8FSD - chains C and D of the 4 polymer chains in the assembly; structure by X-ray diffraction, 1.49 A resolution.

[Chain C (and D)]
Protein: Serine hydroxymethyltransferase
Source organism: Glycine max
Notes: chain D of this document is another copy of the same molecule, construct and numbering; everything in this record applies to it too
Reference sequence: A0A0R0IK90 (A0A0R0IK90_SOYBN); residues 1-471 here correspond to UniProt positions 71-541 (UniProt number = residue number + 70)
Chain sequence (491 residues; numbered -19 to 471; the number before each row is that of its first residue; numbers below 1 keep their minus sign (Met-19 is residue -19)):
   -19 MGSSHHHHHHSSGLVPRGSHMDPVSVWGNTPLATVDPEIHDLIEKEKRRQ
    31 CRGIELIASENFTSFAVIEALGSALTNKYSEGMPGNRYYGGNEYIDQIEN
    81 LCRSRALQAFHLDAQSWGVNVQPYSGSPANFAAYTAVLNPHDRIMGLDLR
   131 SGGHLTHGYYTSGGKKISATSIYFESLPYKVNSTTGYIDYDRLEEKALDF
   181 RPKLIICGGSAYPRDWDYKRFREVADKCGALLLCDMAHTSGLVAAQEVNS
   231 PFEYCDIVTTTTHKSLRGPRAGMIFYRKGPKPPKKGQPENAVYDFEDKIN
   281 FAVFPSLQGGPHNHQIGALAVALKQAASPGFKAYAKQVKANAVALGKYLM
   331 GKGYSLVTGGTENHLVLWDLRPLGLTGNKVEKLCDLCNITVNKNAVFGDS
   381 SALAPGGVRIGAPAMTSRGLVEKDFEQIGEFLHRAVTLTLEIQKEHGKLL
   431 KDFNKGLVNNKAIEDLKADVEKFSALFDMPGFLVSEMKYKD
Disordered / not traced: -19 to -1 (chain D: -19 to -1, 380-382)
Construct notes: initiating methionine (-19); expression tag (-18 to 0); engineered mutation Arg130 (Pro200 in A0A0R0IK90)
Residues lining bound ligands:
  - 6S-folinic acid (FFO; N-[4-({[(6S)-2-amino-5-formyl-4-oxo-3,4,5,6,7,8-hexahydropteridin-6-yl]methyl}amino)benzoyl]-L-glutamic acid), molecule 1: Glu61, Tyr68, Tyr69, Phe281, Phe284, Pro285
  - 6S-folinic acid (FFO), molecule 2: Leu129, Gly132, Gly133, His134, Leu135, Tyr139, Lys145, Ile147, Ser190, Ala191, Asn372, Asn374, Ala382, Leu383, Arg389
  - N-pyridoxyl-glycine-5-monophosphate (PLG; N-glycine-[3-hydroxy-2-methyl-5-phosphonooxymethyl-pyridin-4-yl-methane]), molecule 1: Ser39, Ser105, Gly106, Ser107, Pro108, Asn110, His134, Thr136, His137, Gly189, Ser190, Asp215, Ala217, His218, Thr241, His243, Lys244, Arg389
  - N-pyridoxyl-glycine-5-monophosphate (PLG), molecule 2: Tyr59, Glu61, Tyr69, Tyr104, Gly289, Gly290

[How chain C and chain D interact]
Residue-residue contacts - 238 pairs, chain C then chain D:
  His0(C) - Ala313(D)
  Met1(C) - Ala313(D)
  Met1(C) - Tyr314(D)  hydrophobic
  Met1(C) - Gln317(D)
  Met1(C) - Thr396(D)
  Met1(C) - Gly399(D)
  Asp2(C) - Gly310(D)
  Val4(C) - Ser397(D)
  Val4(C) - Arg398(D)
  Val4(C) - Asp458(D)
  Val4(C) - Met459(D)
  Val4(C) - Pro460(D)
  Trp7(C) - Phe42(D)
  Trp7(C) - Ser44(D)
  Trp7(C) - Arg247(D)
  Trp7(C) - Gln305(D)  hydrogen bond (backbone-side chain)
  Trp7(C) - Ser397(D)
  Trp7(C) - Pro460(D)  hydrophobic
  Gly8(C) - Ser44(D)
  Gly8(C) - Phe45(D)  hydrogen bond (backbone-backbone)
  Gly8(C) - Pro460(D)
  Gly8(C) - Gly461(D)  hydrogen bond (backbone-backbone)
  Asn9(C) - Phe45(D)
  Asn9(C) - Met459(D)  hydrogen bond (side chain-backbone)
  Asn9(C) - Pro460(D)
  Asn9(C) - Gly461(D)
  Asn9(C) - Phe462(D)  hydrogen bond (side chain-backbone)
  Thr10(C) - Phe45(D)
  Thr10(C) - Ala46(D)
  Pro11(C) - Phe45(D)  hydrophobic
  Pro11(C) - Glu49(D)
  Leu12(C) - Ala46(D)  hydrophobic
  Leu12(C) - Glu49(D)  hydrogen bond (backbone-side chain)
  Leu12(C) - Val301(D)  hydrophobic
  Val15(C) - Ala46(D)  hydrophobic
  Val15(C) - Lys304(D)
  Val15(C) - Gln305(D)
  Asp16(C) - Arg85(D)  salt bridge
  Asp16(C) - Val301(D)
  Asp16(C) - Lys304(D)
  Glu18(C) - Arg85(D)  salt bridge
  Ile19(C) - Leu81(D)  hydrophobic
  Ile19(C) - Arg85(D)
  Ile19(C) - Ala300(D)  hydrophobic
  Ile19(C) - Val301(D)  hydrophobic
  Leu22(C) - Gln77(D)
  Leu22(C) - Ile78(D)  hydrophobic
  Ile23(C) - Ala50(D)  hydrophobic
  Ile23(C) - Leu55(D)  hydrophobic
  Lys25(C) - Tyr74(D)
  Glu26(C) - Leu55(D)
  Glu26(C) - Lys58(D)
  Glu26(C) - Tyr74(D)
  Glu26(C) - Ile75(D)
  Lys27(C) - Ala54(D)
  Arg29(C) - Lys58(D)
  Arg29(C) - Gly71(D)  hydrogen bond (side chain-backbone)
  Arg29(C) - Tyr74(D)
  Gln30(C) - Ala54(D)  hydrogen bond (side chain-backbone)
  Gln30(C) - Asn57(D)  hydrogen bond
  Ile37(C) - Lys58(D)
  Ile37(C) - Tyr69(D)  hydrophobic
  Ile37(C) - Gly70(D)
  Ser39(C) - Tyr59(D)
  Ser39(C) - Tyr69(D)
  Glu40(C) - Asn57(D)
  Glu40(C) - Lys58(D)  salt bridge
  Glu40(C) - Tyr59(D)  hydrogen bond (side chain-backbone)
  Asn41(C) - Asn57(D)
  Phe42(C) - Trp7(D)
  Phe42(C) - Asn57(D)
  Thr43(C) - Thr56(D)
  Thr43(C) - Asn57(D)  hydrogen bond (backbone-side chain)
  Ser44(C) - Trp7(D)
  Ser44(C) - Gly8(D)
  Phe45(C) - Gly8(D)  hydrogen bond (backbone-backbone)
  Phe45(C) - Asn9(D)
  Phe45(C) - Thr10(D)
  Phe45(C) - Pro11(D)  hydrophobic
  Ala46(C) - Thr10(D)
  Ala46(C) - Leu12(D)  hydrophobic
  Ala46(C) - Val15(D)  hydrophobic
  Ile48(C) - Gly52(D)
  Ile48(C) - Ser53(D)
  Glu49(C) - Pro11(D)
  Glu49(C) - Leu12(D)  hydrogen bond (side chain-backbone)
  Ala50(C) - Leu12(D)
  Leu51(C) - Leu51(D)
  Leu51(C) - Thr56(D)
  Leu51(C) - His294(D)
  Gly52(C) - Ile48(D)
  Gly52(C) - Gly52(D)
  Ser53(C) - Ile48(D)
  Ala54(C) - Lys27(D)
  Ala54(C) - Gln30(D)  hydrogen bond (backbone-side chain)
  Leu55(C) - Ile23(D)  hydrophobic
  Leu55(C) - Glu26(D)
  Thr56(C) - Thr43(D)
  Thr56(C) - Leu51(D)
  Thr56(C) - Arg250(D)  hydrogen bond (backbone-side chain)
  Asn57(C) - Gln30(D)  hydrogen bond
  Asn57(C) - Glu40(D)
  Asn57(C) - Asn41(D)
  Asn57(C) - Phe42(D)
  Asn57(C) - Thr43(D)  hydrogen bond (side chain-backbone)
  Asn57(C) - Arg250(D)
  Lys58(C) - Glu26(D)
  Lys58(C) - Arg29(D)
  Lys58(C) - Ile37(D)
  Lys58(C) - Glu40(D)  salt bridge
  Lys58(C) - Arg250(D)  hydrogen bond (backbone-side chain)
  Tyr59(C) - Ser39(D)
  Tyr59(C) - Glu40(D)  hydrogen bond (backbone-side chain)
  Tyr59(C) - His243(D)  hydrogen bond
  Tyr59(C) - Lys244(D)  hydrogen bond
  Tyr59(C) - Arg250(D)
  Tyr68(C) - Glu361(D)
  Tyr68(C) - Lys373(D)
  Tyr69(C) - Ile37(D)  hydrophobic
  Tyr69(C) - Asn372(D)
  Gly70(C) - Asp365(D)
  Gly71(C) - Arg29(D)  hydrogen bond (backbone-side chain)
  Gly71(C) - Asp365(D)  hydrogen bond (backbone-side chain)
  Tyr74(C) - Lys25(D)
  Tyr74(C) - Glu26(D)
  Tyr74(C) - Arg28(D)  hydrogen bond
  Tyr74(C) - Arg29(D)
  Ile75(C) - Glu26(D)
  Gln77(C) - Leu22(D)
  Ile78(C) - Leu22(D)  hydrophobic
  Leu81(C) - Glu18(D)
  Leu81(C) - Ile19(D)  hydrophobic
  Leu81(C) - Leu22(D)  hydrophobic
  Arg85(C) - Asp16(D)  salt bridge
  Arg85(C) - Glu18(D)  salt bridge
  Arg85(C) - Ile19(D)
  Tyr104(C) - Tyr104(D)  hydrophobic
  Tyr104(C) - Ser105(D)
  Tyr104(C) - Pro108(D)  hydrophobic
  Tyr104(C) - His292(D)
  Ser105(C) - Tyr104(D)
  Ser105(C) - His292(D)  hydrogen bond
  Ser107(C) - Leu287(D)
  Ser107(C) - Gln288(D)
  Ser107(C) - Gly289(D)  hydrogen bond (side chain-backbone)
  Pro108(C) - Tyr104(D)  hydrophobic
  Phe111(C) - Tyr153(D)  hydrophobic
  Thr115(C) - Tyr153(D)  hydrogen bond
  Pro120(C) - Ile152(D)  hydrophobic
  Pro120(C) - Tyr153(D)  hydrophobic
  His121(C) - His121(D)  hydrogen bond
  Leu135(C) - Phe284(D)  hydrophobic
  Ile147(C) - Phe281(D)
  Ile147(C) - Pro285(D)  hydrophobic
  Ile147(C) - Ser286(D)  hydrogen bond (backbone-side chain)
  Ser148(C) - Ser286(D)
  Ala149(C) - Ser286(D)  hydrogen bond (backbone-backbone)
  Ala149(C) - Leu287(D)  hydrophobic
  Ile152(C) - Pro120(D)  hydrophobic
  Tyr153(C) - Phe111(D)  hydrophobic
  Tyr153(C) - Thr115(D)  hydrogen bond
  Tyr153(C) - Pro120(D)  hydrophobic
  Tyr153(C) - Tyr153(D)  hydrophobic
  Tyr153(C) - Phe154(D)
  Phe154(C) - Tyr153(D)
  His243(C) - Tyr59(D)  hydrogen bond
  Lys244(C) - Tyr59(D)  hydrogen bond
  Arg247(C) - Trp7(D)
  Arg250(C) - Thr56(D)  hydrogen bond (side chain-backbone)
  Arg250(C) - Asn57(D)
  Arg250(C) - Lys58(D)  hydrogen bond (side chain-backbone)
  Arg250(C) - Tyr59(D)
  Arg250(C) - Pro291(D)
  Arg250(C) - His292(D)
  Arg250(C) - His294(D)
  Phe281(C) - Ile147(D)  hydrophobic
  Phe284(C) - Leu135(D)  hydrophobic
  Pro285(C) - Ile147(D)  hydrophobic
  Ser286(C) - Ile147(D)  hydrogen bond (side chain-backbone)
  Ser286(C) - Ser148(D)
  Ser286(C) - Ala149(D)  hydrogen bond (backbone-backbone)
  Leu287(C) - Ser107(D)
  Leu287(C) - Ala149(D)  hydrophobic
  Gln288(C) - Ser107(D)
  Gly289(C) - Ser107(D)  hydrogen bond (backbone-side chain)
  His292(C) - Tyr104(D)
  His292(C) - Ser105(D)  hydrogen bond
  His292(C) - Arg250(D)
  His292(C) - Gln295(D)
  His294(C) - Leu51(D)
  Gln295(C) - Gln295(D)  hydrogen bond
  Ala300(C) - Ile19(D)  hydrophobic
  Val301(C) - Leu12(D)  hydrophobic
  Val301(C) - Asp16(D)
  Val301(C) - Ile19(D)  hydrophobic
  Lys304(C) - Val15(D)
  Lys304(C) - Asp16(D)
  Gln305(C) - Trp7(D)  hydrogen bond (side chain-backbone)
  Gln305(C) - Val15(D)
  Gly310(C) - Asp2(D)
  Ala313(C) - His0(D)
  Ala313(C) - Met1(D)
  Tyr314(C) - Met1(D)  hydrophobic
  Gln317(C) - Met1(D)
  Glu361(C) - Tyr68(D)
  Glu361(C) - Tyr69(D)
  Glu361(C) - Gly70(D)
  Asp365(C) - Gly70(D)
  Asp365(C) - Gly71(D)  hydrogen bond (side chain-backbone)
  Thr370(C) - Gly70(D)
  Thr370(C) - Gly71(D)
  Val371(C) - Gly70(D)  hydrogen bond (backbone-backbone)
  Asn372(C) - Tyr68(D)
  Asn372(C) - Tyr69(D)
  Lys373(C) - Arg67(D)  hydrogen bond (side chain-backbone)
  Lys373(C) - Tyr68(D)
  Lys373(C) - Tyr69(D)
  Ala382(C) - Tyr68(D)  hydrophobic
  Leu383(C) - Asn66(D)
  Leu383(C) - Arg67(D)
  Leu383(C) - Tyr68(D)
  Arg389(C) - Tyr69(D)
  Thr396(C) - Met1(D)
  Ser397(C) - Val4(D)
  Ser397(C) - Trp7(D)
  Arg398(C) - Val4(D)
  Gly399(C) - Met1(D)
  Asp458(C) - Val4(D)
  Met459(C) - Val4(D)
  Met459(C) - Asn9(D)  hydrogen bond (backbone-side chain)
  Pro460(C) - Val4(D)
  Pro460(C) - Trp7(D)  hydrophobic
  Pro460(C) - Gly8(D)
  Pro460(C) - Asn9(D)
  Gly461(C) - Gly8(D)  hydrogen bond (backbone-backbone)
  Gly461(C) - Asn9(D)
  Phe462(C) - Asn9(D)  hydrogen bond (backbone-side chain)
  Phe462(C) - Ala54(D)  hydrophobic
Other interface residues (no listed pair), chain C (115 interface residues in all): Ala13, Arg67, Lys146, Pro291, Gly297, Ser308, Leu400, Leu463
Other interface residues (no listed pair), chain D (116 interface residues in all): Ala13, Asn72, Lys146, Gly290, Gly297, Thr370, Val371, Arg389, Leu400, Leu463

[Overview]
Chain C and chain D form an interface of 115 and 116 residues respectively; the contacts include 47 hydrogen
bonds and 6 salt bridges. Polar contacts include Asp16(C)-Arg85(D), Glu18(C)-Arg85(D) and Glu40(C)-Lys58(D).
Ligands of chain C: N-pyridoxyl-glycine-5-monophosphate and 6S-folinic acid.
Both chains are Serine hydroxymethyltransferase (Glycine max). Entry 8FSD (P130R mutant of soybean SHMT8 in
complex with PLP-glycine and formylTHF) was determined by X-ray diffraction together with 8DSK, 8DOM, 7UJI and
7UJH from the same study.
